Entry 3CPW (X-ray diffraction, 2.70 A resolution); this record covers chains 0 and 2 of the 31 polymer chains in the assembly.

[Chain 0]
Molecule: 23S ribosomal RNA
From: Haloarcula marismortui
Sequence (2922 nucleotides; numbered 2 to 2923; the number before each row is that of its first residue):
     2 UUGGCUACUAUGCCAGCUGGUGGAUUGCUCGGCUCAGGCGCUGAUGAAGG
    52 ACGUGCCAAGCUGCGAUAAGCCAUGGGGAGCCGCACGGAGGCGAAGAACC
   102 AUGGAUUUCCGAAUGAGAAUCUCUCUAACAAUUGCUUCGCGCAAUGAGGA
   152 ACCCCGAGAACUGAAACAUCUCAGUAUCGGGAGGAACAGAAAACGCAAUG
   202 UGAUGUCGUUAGUAACCGCGAGUGAACGCGAUACAGCCCAAACCGAAGCC
   252 CUCACGGGCAAUGUGGUGUCAGGGCUACCUCUCAUCAGCCGACCGUCUCG
   302 ACGAAGUCUCUUGGAACAGAGCGUGAUACAGGGUGACAACCCCGUACUCG
   352 AGACCAGUACGACGUGCGGUAGUGCCAGAGUAGCGGGGGUUGGAUAUCCC
   402 UCGCGAAUAACGCAGGCAUCGACUGCGAAGGCUAAACACAACCUGAGACC
   452 GAUAGUGAACAAGUAGUGUGAACGAACGCUGCAAAGUACCCUCAGAAGGG
   502 AGGCGAAAUAGAGCAUGAAAUCAGUUGGCGAUCGAGCGACAGGGCAUACA
   552 AGGUCCCCCGACGAAUGACCGACGCGCGAGCGUCCAGUAAGACUCACGGG
   602 AAGCCGAUGUUCUGUCGUACGUUUUGAAAAACGAGCCAGGGAGUGUGUCU
   652 GCAUGGCAAGUCUAACCGGAGUAUCCGGGGAGGCACAGGGAAACCGACAU
   702 GGCCGCAGGGCUUUGCCCGAGGGCCGCCGUCUUCAAGGGCGGGGAGCCAU
   752 GUGGACACGACCCGAAUCCGGACGAUCUACGCAUGGACAAGAUGAAGCGU
   802 GCCGAAAGGCACGUGGAAGUCUGUUAGAGUUGGUGUCCUACAAUACCCUC
   852 UCGUGAUCUAUGUGUAGGGGUGAAAGGCCCAUCGAGUCCGGCAACAGCUG
   902 GUUCCAAUCGAAACAUGUCGAAGCAUGACCUCCGCCGAGGUAGUCUGUGA
   952 GGUAGAGCGACCGAUUGGUGUGUCCGCCUCCGAGAGGAGUCGGCACACCU
  1002 GUCAAACUCCAAACUUACAGACGCCGUUUGACGCGGGGAUUCCGGUGCGC
  1052 GGGGUAAGCCUGUGUACCAGGAGGGGAACAACCCAGAGAUAGGUUAAGGU
  1102 CCCCAAGUGUGGAUUAAGUGUAAUCCUCUGAAGGUGGUCUCGAGCCCUAG
  1152 ACAGCCGGGAGGUGAGCUUAGAAGCAGCUACCCUCUAAGAAAAGCGUAAC
  1202 AGCUUACCGGCCGAGGUUUGAGGCGCCCAAAAUGAUCGGGACUCAAAUCC
  1252 ACCACCGAGACCUGUCCGUACCACUCAUACUGGUAAUCGAGUAGAUUGGC
  1302 GCUCUAAUUGGAUGGAAGUAGGGGUGAAAACUCCUAUGGACCGAUUAGUG
  1352 ACGAAAAUCCUGGCCAUAGUAGCAGCGAUAGUCGGGUGAGAACCCCGACG
  1402 GCCUAAUGGAUAAGGGUUCCUCAGCACUGCUGAUCAGCUGAGGGUUAGCC
  1452 GGUCCUAAGUCAUACCGCAACUCGACUAUGACGAAAUGGGAAACGGGUUA
  1502 AUAUUCCCGUGCCACUAUGCAGUGAAAGUUGACGCCCUGGGGUCGAUCAC
  1552 GCUGGGCAUUCGCCCAGUCGAACCGUCCAACUCCGUGGAAGCCGUAAUGG
  1602 CAGGAAGCGGACGAACGGCGGCAUAGGGAAACGUGAUUCAACCUGGGGCC
  1652 CAUGAAAAGACGAGCAUAGUGUCCGUACCGAGAACCGACACAGGUGUCCA
  1702 UGGCGGCGAAAGCCAAGGCCUGUCGGGAGCAACCAACGUUAGGGAAUUCG
  1752 GCAAGUUAGUCCCGUACCUUCGGAAGAAGGGAUGCCUGCUCCGGAACGGA
  1802 GCAGGUCGCAGUGACUCGGAAGCUCGGACUGUCUAGUAACAACAUAGGUG
  1852 ACCGCAAAUCCGCAAGGACUCGUACGGUCACUGAAUCCUGCCCAGUGCAG
  1902 GUAUCUGAACACCUCGUACAAGAGGACGAAGGACCUGUCAACGGCGGGGG
  1952 UAACUAUGACCCUCUUAAGGUAGCGUAGUACCUUGCCGCAUCAGUAGCGG
  2002 CUUGCAUGAAUGGAUUAACCAGAGCUUCACUGUCCCAACGUUGGGCCCGG
  2052 UGAACUGUACAUUCCAGUGCGGAGUCUGGAGACACCCAGGGGGAAGCAAA
  2102 GACCCUAUGGAGCUUUACUGCAGGCUGUCGCUGAGACGUGGUCGCCGAUG
  2152 UGCAGCAUAGGUAGGAGACACUACACAGGUACCCGCGCUAGCGGGCCACC
  2202 GAGUCAACAGUGAAAUACUACCCGUCGGUGACUGCGACUCUCACUCCGGG
  2252 AGGAGGACACCGAUAGCCGGGCAGUUUGACUGGGGCGGUACGCGCUCGAA
  2302 AAGAUAUCGAGCGCGCCCUAUGGCUAUCUCAGCCGGGACAGAGACCCGGC
  2352 GAAGAGUGCAAGAGCAAAAGAUAGCUUGACAGUGUUCUUCCCAACGAGGA
  2402 ACGCUGACGCGAAAGCGUGGUCUAGCGAACCAAUUAGCCUGCUUGAUGCG
  2452 GGCAAUUGAUGACAGAAAAGCUACCCUAGGGAUAACAGAGUCGUCACUCG
  2502 CAAGAGCACAUAUCGACCGAGUGGCUUGCUACCUCGAUGUCGGUUCCCUC
  2552 CAUCCUGCCCGUGCAGAAGCGGGCAAGGGUGAGGUUGUUCGCCUAUUAAA
  2602 GGAGGUCGUGAGCUGGGUUUAGACCGUCGUGAGACAGGUCGGCUGCUAUC
  2652 UACUGGGUGUGUAAUGGUGUCUGACAAGAACGACCGUAUAGUACGAGAGG
  2702 AACUACGGUUGGUGGCCACUGGUGUACCGGUUGUUCGAGAGAGCACGUGC
  2752 CGGGUAGCCACGCCACACGGGGUAAGAGCUGAACGCAUCUAAGCUCGAAA
  2802 CCCACUUGGAAAAGAGACACCGCCGAGGUCCCGCGUACAAGACGCGGUCG
  2852 AUAGACUCGGGGUGUGCGCGUCGAGGUAACGAGACGUUAAGCCCACGAGC
  2902 ACUAACAGACCAAAGCCAUCAU
Not modelled in the structure: 2-9, 126-127, 715, 971-998, 1560, 1952-1963, 2137-2236, 2339-2343, 2665-2666, 2915-2923
Sequence notes: conflict C559 (U3154 in 3377779), C560 (U3155 in 3377779); engineered mutation A2099 (G4694 in 3377779)
Ion coordination: Na+ site 1: U12 (shared with 1 residue of chain Q); Mg2+ site 1 near G28 (its only coordinating residue here); Na+ site 2: C40, C443; Na+ site 3: G56, A59, G61; Sr2+ site 1: C85 (shared with 1 residue of chain S); Na+ site 4 near U108 (its only coordinating residue here); Mg2+ site 2 near U115 (its only coordinating residue here); Na+ site 5: C130, U146; Na+ site 6: C141, G142; Sr2+ site 2: G147, A183 (shared with 1 residue of chain L); Mg2+ site 3: C162, U2276; K+ site 1: C162, U163, U172; 66 more Mg2+ sites not listed; 58 more Na+ sites not listed; 71 more Sr2+ sites not listed; 1 more K+ sites not listed
Small-molecule neighbours:
  - acetyl group (ACE): G2102, A2486, G2540
  - Linezolid (ZLD; N-{[(5S)-3-(3-fluoro-4-morpholin-4-ylphenyl)-2-oxo-1,3-oxazolidin-5-yl]methyl}acetamide): G2102, A2486, C2487, A2538, U2539, G2540, U2541, U2620

[Chain 2]
Name: 50S ribosomal protein L44E
From: Haloarcula marismortui
UniProtKB: P32411 (RL44_HALMA); numbering as in UniProt (aligned over 1-92)
Chain sequence (92 residues; each row starts with the number of its first residue):
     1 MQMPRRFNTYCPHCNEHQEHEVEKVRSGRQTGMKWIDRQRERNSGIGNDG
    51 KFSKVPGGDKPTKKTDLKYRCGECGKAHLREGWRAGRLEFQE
Ion coordination: Cd2+: Cys11, Cys14, Cys71, Cys74; Sr2+ site 1: Arg42 (shared with U391(0) of chain 0); Sr2+ site 2: Gly45, Gly47, Asp49; Sr2+ site 3 near Asp59 (its only coordinating residue here)

[How chain 0 and chain 2 interact]
Contacting residue pairs - 125 pairs, chain 0 then chain 2:
  A169(0) - Asn48(2)  hydrogen bond to the sugar
  U170(0) - Asn48(2)  sugar contact
  U170(0) - Asp49(2)  sugar contact
  U170(0) - Gly50(2)  hydrogen bond to the sugar
  C218(0) - Trp35(2)  phosphate contact
  C218(0) - Gln39(2)  hydrogen bond to the phosphate
  C218(0) - Asn43(2)  hydrogen bond to the phosphate
  G219(0) - Gln39(2)  hydrogen bond to the phosphate
  G219(0) - Lys51(2)  phosphate contact
  G219(0) - Lys54(2)  sugar contact
  C220(0) - Trp35(2)  base contact
  C220(0) - Gln39(2)  base contact
  C220(0) - Lys51(2)  salt bridge to the phosphate
  G389(0) - Ile46(2)  phosphate contact
  G390(0) - Gly45(2)  phosphate contact
  G390(0) - Ile46(2)  hydrogen bond to the phosphate
  A395(0) - Trp35(2)  sugar contact
  A395(0) - Arg42(2)  hydrogen bond to the phosphate
  U396(0) - Trp35(2)  phosphate contact
  U396(0) - Arg38(2)  salt bridge to the phosphate
  U396(0) - Arg42(2)  salt bridge to the phosphate
  C735(0) - Asn15(2)  hydrogen bond to the base
  A1922(0) - Met33(2)  base contact
  G1923(0) - Thr31(2)  hydrogen bond to the sugar
  G1923(0) - Met33(2)  sugar contact
  A1924(0) - Arg29(2)  phosphate contact
  A1924(0) - Gln30(2)  sugar contact
  G1925(0) - Arg29(2)  salt bridge to the phosphate
  U2120(0) - Asn48(2)  hydrogen bond to the sugar
  U2120(0) - Ser53(2)  phosphate contact
  G2121(0) - Gly47(2)  hydrogen bond to the phosphate
  G2121(0) - Asn48(2)  phosphate contact
  G2121(0) - Ser53(2)  hydrogen bond to the phosphate
  C2122(0) - Ile46(2)  phosphate contact
  C2122(0) - Gly47(2)  hydrogen bond to the phosphate
  G2316(0) - Pro61(2)  sugar contact
  C2317(0) - Pro61(2)  phosphate contact
  C2317(0) - Thr62(2)  hydrogen bond to the phosphate
  C2317(0) - Arg84(2)  salt bridge to the phosphate
  C2318(0) - Ala85(2)  phosphate contact
  C2318(0) - Gly86(2)  hydrogen bond to the phosphate
  C2319(0) - Met1(2)  hydrogen bond to the phosphate
  U2320(0) - Met1(2)  phosphate contact
  U2320(0) - Gln2(2)  hydrogen bond to the phosphate
  U2320(0) - Met3(2)  base contact
  U2320(0) - Pro4(2)  sugar contact
  U2320(0) - Gln91(2)  hydrogen bond to the sugar
  A2321(0) - Gln91(2)  hydrogen bond to the phosphate
  U2378(0) - Phe7(2)  sugar contact
  U2378(0) - Asn8(2)  hydrogen bond to the phosphate
  G2379(0) - Thr9(2)  hydrogen bond to the phosphate
  G2379(0) - His17(2)  salt bridge to the phosphate
  A2380(0) - Met1(2)  base contact
  A2380(0) - Trp83(2)  base contact
  C2381(0) - Thr9(2)  sugar contact
  C2381(0) - Tyr10(2)  sugar contact
  C2381(0) - Arg80(2)  hydrogen bond to the sugar
  A2382(0) - Tyr10(2)  sugar contact
  A2382(0) - Arg80(2)  salt bridge to the phosphate
  G2407(0) - Tyr10(2)  hydrogen bond to the sugar
  G2407(0) - Asn15(2)  hydrogen bond to the sugar
  A2408(0) - Tyr10(2)  sugar contact
  A2408(0) - Asn15(2)  sugar contact
  A2408(0) - Glu16(2)  sugar contact
  A2408(0) - His17(2)  hydrogen bond to the sugar
  C2409(0) - His17(2)  hydrogen bond to the sugar
  C2427(0) - Lys60(2)  base contact
  C2427(0) - Arg84(2)  salt bridge to the phosphate
  G2428(0) - Lys60(2)  hydrogen bond to the base
  G2428(0) - Lys64(2)  salt bridge to the phosphate
  G2428(0) - Arg84(2)  salt bridge to the phosphate
  C2431(0) - Lys51(2)  sugar contact
  C2432(0) - Ile36(2)  phosphate contact
  A2433(0) - Gln30(2)  hydrogen bond to the sugar
  A2433(0) - Lys34(2)  phosphate contact
  A2433(0) - Ile36(2)  phosphate contact
  A2434(0) - Ser27(2)  sugar contact
  A2434(0) - Gly28(2)  hydrogen bond to the phosphate
  A2434(0) - Lys34(2)  phosphate contact
  U2435(0) - Val25(2)  sugar contact
  U2435(0) - Gly28(2)  phosphate contact
  U2435(0) - Lys68(2)  hydrogen bond to the phosphate
  U2435(0) - Leu79(2)  base contact
  U2436(0) - Lys68(2)  salt bridge to the phosphate
  U2436(0) - Arg70(2)  salt bridge to the phosphate
  U2436(0) - Ala77(2)  hydrogen bond to the sugar
  U2436(0) - His78(2)  sugar contact
  U2436(0) - Leu79(2)  sugar contact
  A2437(0) - His13(2)  sugar contact
  A2437(0) - Arg70(2)  salt bridge to the phosphate
  A2437(0) - Lys76(2)  phosphate contact
  A2437(0) - Ala77(2)  hydrogen bond to the phosphate
  G2438(0) - Lys76(2)  salt bridge to the phosphate
  C2450(0) - Met33(2)  phosphate contact
  G2451(0) - Thr31(2)  hydrogen bond to the phosphate
  G2451(0) - Met33(2)  phosphate contact
  G2451(0) - Lys34(2)  salt bridge to the phosphate
  G2451(0) - Trp35(2)  phosphate contact
  G2451(0) - Arg38(2)  hydrogen bond to the sugar
  G2452(0) - Lys34(2)  phosphate contact
  G2452(0) - Trp35(2)  hydrogen bond to the phosphate
  U2457(0) - Leu79(2)  base contact
  U2457(0) - Arg80(2)  hydrogen bond to the sugar
  U2457(0) - Glu81(2)  phosphate contact
  U2457(0) - Gly82(2)  phosphate contact
  U2458(0) - Lys64(2)  phosphate contact
  U2458(0) - Thr65(2)  sugar contact
  U2458(0) - Asp66(2)  sugar contact
  U2458(0) - Glu81(2)  phosphate contact
  U2458(0) - Gly82(2)  hydrogen bond to the phosphate
  G2459(0) - Lys63(2)  hydrogen bond to the phosphate
  G2459(0) - Lys64(2)  hydrogen bond to the phosphate
  A2460(0) - Gly58(2)  sugar contact
  A2460(0) - Asp59(2)  phosphate contact
  A2460(0) - Lys60(2)  hydrogen bond to the phosphate
  A2460(0) - Lys63(2)  salt bridge to the phosphate
  U2461(0) - Gly58(2)  phosphate contact
  U2461(0) - Asp59(2)  hydrogen bond to the phosphate
  U2461(0) - Lys60(2)  salt bridge to the phosphate
  G2462(0) - Lys60(2)  hydrogen bond to the base
  G2462(0) - Pro61(2)  base contact
  A2468(0) - Asn48(2)  base contact
  A2468(0) - Gly50(2)  base contact
  A2468(0) - Ser53(2)  base contact
  A2468(0) - Lys54(2)  salt bridge to the phosphate
Other interface residues (no listed pair), chain 0 (54 interface residues in all): G2426, A2456, A2467
Other interface residues (no listed pair), chain 2 (61 interface residues in all): Pro12, Arg26, Gly32

[Summary]
54 residues of chain 0 face 61 of chain 2 across their interface; the contacts include 42 hydrogen bonds and
18 salt bridges. Among the polar pairs are C735(0)-Asn15(2), G2428(0)-Lys60(2) and G2462(0)-Lys60(2). Ligands
of chain 0: Linezolid and acetyl group.
Here chain 0 is 23S ribosomal RNA and chain 2 is 50S ribosomal protein L44E, both from Haloarcula marismortui.
Entry 3CPW (The structure of the antibiotic LINEZOLID bound to the large ribosomal subunit of HALOARCULA
MARISMORTUI) was determined by X-ray diffraction.
